6DIC - chains P and A of the 4 polymer chains in the assembly; structure by X-ray diffraction, 1.99 A resolution.

# Chain P
Molecule: 10-nt DNA strand
Sequence (10 nucleotides; row label = number of the first residue in the row):
     1 GCTGATGCGC
Metal / ion sites: Na+: DG9 (shared with Thr-101(A), Val-103(A), Ile-106(A) of chain A); Ca2+: DC10 (together with GKS) (shared with Asp-190(A), Asp-192(A), Asp-256(A) of chain A)

# Chain A
Molecule: DNA polymerase beta
Source organism: Homo sapiens
Notes: EC 2.7.7.7, 4.2.99.-
Reference sequence: P06746 (DPOLB_HUMAN); residue numbers follow UniProt; this construct covers 10-335
Amino-acid sequence (335 residues; numbered 1 to 335; the number before each row is that of its first residue):
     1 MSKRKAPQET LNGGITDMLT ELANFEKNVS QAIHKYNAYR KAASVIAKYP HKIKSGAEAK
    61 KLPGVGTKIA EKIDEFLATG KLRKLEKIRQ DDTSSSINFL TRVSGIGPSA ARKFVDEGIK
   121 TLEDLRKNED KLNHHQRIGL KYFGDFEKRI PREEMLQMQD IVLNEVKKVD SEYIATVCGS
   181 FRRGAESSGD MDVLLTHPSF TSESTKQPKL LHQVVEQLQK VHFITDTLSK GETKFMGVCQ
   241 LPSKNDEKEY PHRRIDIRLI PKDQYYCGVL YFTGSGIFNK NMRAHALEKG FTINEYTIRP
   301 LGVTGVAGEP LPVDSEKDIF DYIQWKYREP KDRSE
Unresolved in the structure: 1-9
Sequence notes: engineered mutation Gly-276 (Asp in P06746)
Metal / ion sites: Na+ site 1: Lys-60, Leu-62, Val-65 (shared with 1 residue of chain D); Na+ site 2: Thr-101, Val-103, Ile-106 (shared with DG9(P) of chain P); Na+ site 3 near Arg-126 (its only coordinating residue here); Ca2+ site 1 near Asp-145 (its only coordinating residue here); Ca2+ site 2: Asp-190, Asp-192, Asp-256 (together with GKS) (shared with DC10(P) of chain P); Ca2+ site 3: Asp-190, Asp-192 (together with GKS); Na+ site 4 near Glu-249 (its only coordinating residue here)
Residues lining bound ligands: GKS (1-[2-amino-5-(formylamino)-6-oxo-1,6-dihydropyrimidin-4-yl]-2,5-anhydro-1,3-dideoxy-6-O-[(R)-hydroxy{[(R)-hydroxy(phosphonooxy)phosphoryl]oxy}phosphoryl]-D-ribo-hexitol): Arg-40, Arg-149, Gly-179, Ser-180, Arg-183, Ser-188, Gly-189, Asp-190, Asp-192, Tyr-271, Phe-272, Thr-273, Gly-274, Ser-275, Gly-276, Ile-277, Asn-279, Arg-283
UniProt features mapped onto this chain:
  - region: Arg-183 to Asp-192 (DNA-binding)
  - active site: Lys-72 (Nucleophile)
  - binding site (K(+)): Lys-60, Leu-62, Val-65, Thr-101, Val-103, Ile-106
  - binding site (Na(+)): Lys-60, Leu-62, Val-65, Thr-101, Val-103, Ile-106
  - binding site (dATP): Arg-149, Ser-180, Arg-183, Gly-189, Asp-190
  - binding site (dCTP): Arg-149, Ser-180, Arg-183, Gly-189, Asp-190
  - binding site (dGTP): Arg-149, Ser-180, Arg-183, Gly-189, Asp-190, Asp-192
  - binding site (dTTP): Arg-149, Ser-180, Arg-183, Gly-189, Asp-190
  - binding site (Mg(2+)): Asp-190, Asp-192, Asp-256
  - modified residue: Lys-72 (N6-acetyllysine), Arg-83 (Omega-N-methylarginine), Arg-152 (Omega-N-methylarginine)
  - cross-link (Glycyl lysine isopeptide (Lys-Gly)): Lys-41 (interchain with G-Cter in ubiquitin), Lys-61 (interchain with G-Cter in ubiquitin), Lys-81 (interchain with G-Cter in ubiquitin)
  - natural variant: Leu-22 (L22P: Found in a gastric cancer sample; uncertain significance), Tyr-39 (Y39C: Found in a gastric cancer sample; uncertain significance), Gly-118 (G118V: Decreased DNA-directed DNA polymerase activity), Arg-137 (R137Q: Decreased function in base-excision repair), Arg-149 (R149I: Decreased DNA-directed DNA polymerase activity), Asp-160 (D160N: Found in a gastric cancer sample; uncertain significance), Cys-239 (C239R: Found in a gastric cancer sample; uncertain significance), Lys-289 (K289M: Found in a colon cancer sample; uncertain significance), Asn-294 (N294D: Found in a gastric cancer sample; uncertain significance), Glu-295 (E295K: Found in a gastric cancer sample; uncertain significance)
  - mutagenesis: Phe-25 (F25W: No effect on 5'-dRP lyase activity. Decreased ssDNA binding), His-34 (H34G: Decreased 5'-dRP lyase activity. Decreased ssDNA binding), Lys-35 (K35A: Decreased 5'-dRP lyase activity. Decreased ssDNA binding. Loss of 5'-dRP lyase activity; when associated with A-68 and A-72. Decreased ssDNA binding; when associated with A-68 and A-72 ...), Tyr-39 (Y39F: No effect on 5'-dRP lyase activity; Y39Q: Abolishes DNA polymerase and 5'-dRP lyase activity), Lys-41 (K41R: Abolishes ubiquitination; when associated with R-61 and R-81), Lys-60 (K60A: Decreased 5'-dRP lyase activity. Decreased ssDNA binding), Lys-61 (K61R: Abolishes ubiquitination; when associated with R-41 and R-81), Lys-68 (K68A: No effect on 5'-dRP lyase activity. Decreased ssDNA binding. Loss of 5'-dRP lyase activity; when associated with A-35 and A-72. Decreased ssDNA binding; when associated with A-35 and A-72 ...), Glu-71 (E71Q: No effect on 5'-dRP lyase activity. No effect on structure shown by circular dichroism. No effect on ssDNA binding), Lys-72 (K72A: Severely reduced 5'-dRP lyase activity. Does not affect ssDNA binding. Loss of 5'-dRP lyase activity; when associated with A-35 and A-68. Decreased ssDNA binding ...), Glu-75 (E75A: Slightly decreased 5'-dRP lyase activity. Decreased ssDNA binding. No effect on structure shown by circular dichroism), Lys-81 (K81R: Abolishes ubiquitination; when associated with R-41 and R-61), 5 further mutagenesis entries in UniProt
What the authors report for this chain:
  - mutagenesis - D276G: increased catalytic activity on Fapy dGTP insertion opposite dC
  - binding site for GKS: Arg-40
  - mutagenesis - D276G: decreased catalytic activity on Fapy dGTP opposite dA

# Interface between chain P and chain A
Pairs across the interface (17; chain P residue first):
  DG7(P) / Ser-109(A)  phosphate contact
  DC8(P) / Gly-105(A)  phosphate contact
  DC8(P) / Gly-107(A)  hydrogen bond to the phosphate
  DC8(P) / Pro-108(A)  phosphate contact
  DC8(P) / Ser-109(A)  hydrogen bond to the phosphate
  DC8(P) / Ala-110(A)  hydrogen bond to the phosphate
  DG9(P) / Val-103(A)  phosphate contact
  DG9(P) / Ser-104(A)  phosphate contact
  DG9(P) / Gly-105(A)  hydrogen bond to the phosphate
  DG9(P) / Ile-106(A)  phosphate contact
  DG9(P) / His-135(A)  sugar contact
  DG9(P) / Arg-254(A)  phosphate contact
  DC10(P) / Asp-192(A)  phosphate contact
  DC10(P) / Met-236(A)  sugar contact
  DC10(P) / Arg-254(A)  salt bridge to the phosphate
  DC10(P) / Asp-256(A)  phosphate contact
  DC10(P) / Tyr-271(A)  hydrogen bond to the base
Other interface residues (no listed pair), chain A (16 interface residues in all): Asp-190, Phe-272

# Summary
The interface between chain P and chain A involves 4 residues on one side and 16 on the other, with 5 hydrogen
bonds and 1 salt bridge. Polar pairs include DC10(P)/Tyr-271(A), DC8(P)/Gly-107(A) and DC8(P)/Ser-109(A). The
paper reports a binding site for GKS at Arg-40(A); D276G of chain A increases catalytic activity on Fapy dGTP
insertion opposite dC.
Here chain P is a 10-nt DNA strand and chain A is DNA polymerase beta (Homo sapiens). Entry 6DIC (D276G DNA
polymerase beta substrate complex with templating cytosine and incoming Fapy-dGTP analog) was determined by
X-ray diffraction, deposited together with 6DIA, 6MR7 and 6MR8.
